6UPH - chains H and J of the 10 polymer chains in the assembly; structure by electron microscopy, 2.70 A resolution.

# Chain H
Molecule: Histone H2B.1
Source organism: Kluyveromyces lactis (strain ATCC 8585 / CBS 2359 / DSM 70799 / NBRC 1267 / NRRL Y-1140 / WM37)
UniProt: Q6CK60 (H2B1_KLULA); residues 1-132 here = UniProt positions 1-132
Amino-acid sequence (147 residues; numbered -14 to 132; the number before each row is that of its first residue; numbers below 1 keep their minus sign (His-14 is residue -14)):
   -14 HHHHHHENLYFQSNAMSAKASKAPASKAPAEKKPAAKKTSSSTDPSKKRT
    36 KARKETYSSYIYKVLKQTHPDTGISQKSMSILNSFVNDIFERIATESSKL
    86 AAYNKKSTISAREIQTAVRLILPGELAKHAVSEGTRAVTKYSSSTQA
Unresolved in the structure: -14 to 37, 130-132
Construct notes: expression tag (-14 to 0)
UniProt features mapped onto this chain:
  - modified residue: Lys7 (N6-acetyllysine), Ser11 (Phosphoserine), Lys12 (N6-acetyllysine), Lys17 (N6-acetyllysine)
  - cross-link (Glycyl lysine isopeptide (Lys-Gly)): Lys7 (interchain with G-Cter in SUMO), Lys17 (interchain with G-Cter in SUMO), Lys18 (interchain with G-Cter in SUMO), Lys125 (interchain with G-Cter in ubiquitin)

# Chain J
Molecule: 147-nt DNA strand
Sequence (147 nucleotides; numbered -73 to 73; the number before each row is that of its first residue; numbers below 1 keep their minus sign (DA-73 is residue -73)):
   -73 ATCGGATGTATATATCTGACACGTGCCTGGAGACTAGGGAGTAATCCCCT
   -23 TGGCGGTTAAAACGCGGGGGACAGCGCGTACGTGCGTTTAAGCGGTGCTA
    27 GAGCTGTCTACGACCAATTGAGCGGCCTCGGCACCGGGATTCTCGAT
Unresolved in the structure: -73 to -60, 60-73

# Chain H / chain J interface
Residue-residue contacts (12):
  Arg38(H) - DT-46(J)  sugar contact
  Tyr47(H) - DA-53(J)  phosphate contact
  Tyr47(H) - DC-52(J)  phosphate contact
  Gly58(H) - DA-53(J)  phosphate contact
  Ile59(H) - DC-54(J)  sugar contact
  Ile59(H) - DA-53(J)  phosphate contact
  Ser60(H) - DC-54(J)  phosphate contact
  Gln61(H) - DC-54(J)  hydrogen bond to the phosphate
  Lys91(H) - DA-34(J)  phosphate contact
  Lys91(H) - DG-33(J)  salt bridge to the phosphate
  Ser92(H) - DA-34(J)  hydrogen bond to the phosphate
  Thr93(H) - DA-34(J)  hydrogen bond to the phosphate
Also at the interface, not in a pair above, chain H (10 interface residues in all): Glu40
Also at the interface, not in a pair above, chain J (10 interface residues in all): DC-48, DC-47, DG-45, DG-35

# In short
Chain H and chain J each contribute 10 residues to their interface; the contacts include 3 hydrogen bonds and
1 salt bridge. Among the polar pairs are Gln61(H)-DC-54(J), Ser92(H)-DA-34(J) and Thr93(H)-DA-34(J).
Here chain H is Histone H2B.1 (Kluyveromyces lactis (strain ATCC 8585 / CBS 2359 / DSM 70799 / NBRC 1267 /
NRRL Y-1140 / WM37)) and chain J is a 147-nt DNA strand. Entry 6UPH (Structure of a Yeast Centromeric
Nucleosome at 2.7 Angstrom resolution) was determined by electron microscopy.
